Entry 4Y10 (X-ray diffraction, 1.37 A resolution); this record covers chains E and I.

# Chain E
Name: Cationic trypsin
Source organism: Bos taurus
Notes: EC 3.4.21.4
Reference sequence: P00760 (TRY1_BOVIN); the author numbering skips numbers that UniProt does not, so the offset changes along the chain: 16-34 = UniProt 24-42; 37-67 = UniProt 43-73; 69-125 = UniProt 74-130; 127-130 = UniProt 131-134; 1 more segments
Sequence (223 residues; each row starts with the number of its first residue; note: 5 numbers in that range are skipped by the numbering (no residue carries them; nothing is unmodelled there)):
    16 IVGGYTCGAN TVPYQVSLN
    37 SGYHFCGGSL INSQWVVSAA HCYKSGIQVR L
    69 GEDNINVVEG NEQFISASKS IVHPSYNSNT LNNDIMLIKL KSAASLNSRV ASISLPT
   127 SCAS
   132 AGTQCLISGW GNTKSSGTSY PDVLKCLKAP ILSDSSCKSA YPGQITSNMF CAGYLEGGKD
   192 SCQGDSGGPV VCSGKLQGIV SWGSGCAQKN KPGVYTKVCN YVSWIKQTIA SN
Disulfides: Cys-22/Cys-157, Cys-42/Cys-58, Cys-128/Cys-230, Cys-136/Cys-203, Cys-168/Cys-182, Cys-193/Cys-217
Ion coordination: Ca2+: Glu-70, Asn-72, Val-75, Glu-80
UniProt features mapped onto this chain:
  - active site (Charge relay system): His-57, Asp-102, Ser-197
  - binding site (Ca(2+)): Glu-70, Asn-72, Val-75, Glu-80
  - binding site (substrate): Asp-191, Ser-192, Gln-194, Gly-195, Ser-197

# Chain I
Name: Pancreatic trypsin inhibitor
Reference sequence: P00974 (BPT1_BOVIN); residues 1-58 here correspond to UniProt positions 36-93 (UniProt number = residue number + 35)
Sequence (58 residues; row label = number of the first residue in the row):
     1 RPDFCLEPPY TGPCXARIIR YFYNAKAGLC QTFVYGGCRA KRNNFKSAED CMRTCGGA
Disordered / not traced: 1
Disulfides: Cys-5/Cys-55, Cys-14/Cys-38, Cys-30/Cys-51
Modified / non-standard residues: OBF ((2S)-2-amino-4,4-difluorobutanoic acid) at position 15
Construct notes: engineered mutation OBF_15 (Lys50 in P00974)

# How chain E and chain I interact
Contacting residue pairs (39; chain E residue first):
  Tyr-39(E) / Arg-17(I)
  Tyr-39(E) / Ile-18(I)
  Tyr-39(E) / Ile-19(I)  hydrogen bond (side chain-backbone)
  His-40(E) / Arg-17(I)  hydrogen bond (backbone-side chain)
  Phe-41(E) / Ala-16(I)
  Phe-41(E) / Arg-17(I)  hydrogen bond (backbone-backbone)
  Cys-42(E) / Ala-16(I)  hydrophobic
  His-57(E) / Cys-14(I)
  His-57(E) / OBF_15(I)
  His-57(E) / Ala-16(I)
  His-57(E) / Gly-36(I)
  His-57(E) / Gly-37(I)
  Lys-60(E) / Ile-18(I)
  Ser-96(E) / Arg-39(I)
  Asn-97(E) / Arg-39(I)  hydrogen bond (backbone-side chain)
  Leu-99(E) / Cys-14(I)  hydrophobic
  Leu-99(E) / Cys-38(I)  hydrophobic
  Leu-99(E) / Arg-39(I)
  Tyr-151(E) / Arg-17(I)
  Tyr-151(E) / Val-34(I)
  Ser-192(E) / OBF_15(I)
  Cys-193(E) / OBF_15(I)
  Gln-194(E) / Thr-11(I)
  Gln-194(E) / Gly-12(I)
  Gln-194(E) / Cys-14(I)  hydrogen bond (side chain-backbone)
  Gln-194(E) / OBF_15(I)
  Gln-194(E) / Ala-16(I)
  Gly-195(E) / OBF_15(I)  hydrogen bond (backbone-backbone)
  Gly-195(E) / Ala-16(I)  hydrogen bond (backbone-backbone)
  Gly-195(E) / Arg-17(I)
  Asp-196(E) / OBF_15(I)  hydrogen bond (backbone-backbone)
  Ser-197(E) / OBF_15(I)  hydrogen bond (backbone-backbone)
  Ser-197(E) / Ala-16(I)  hydrogen bond (side chain-backbone)
  Val-211(E) / OBF_15(I)
  Ser-212(E) / Cys-14(I)
  Ser-212(E) / OBF_15(I)  hydrogen bond (backbone-backbone)
  Trp-213(E) / Pro-13(I)
  Trp-213(E) / Cys-14(I)  hydrophobic
  Gly-214(E) / Pro-13(I)  hydrogen bond (backbone-backbone)
Interface residues without a listed pair, chain E (23 interface residues in all): Tyr-94, Thr-98, Cys-217

# Summary
23 residues of chain E and 14 residues of chain I are in contact; the contacts include 12 hydrogen bonds.
Among the polar pairs are Tyr-39(E)/Ile-19(I), His-40(E)/Arg-17(I) and Asn-97(E)/Arg-39(I).
Here chain E is Cationic trypsin (Bos taurus) and chain I is Pancreatic trypsin inhibitor. Entry 4Y10 (Trypsin
in complex with with BPTI mutant (2S)-2-amino-4,4-difluorobutanoic acid) was determined by X-ray diffraction
together with 4Y0Y, 4Y0Z and 4Y11 from the same study.
